8G2M - chains H and L of the 3 polymer chains in the assembly; structure by X-ray diffraction, 1.80 A resolution.

[Chain H]
Molecule: Heavy chain of humanized IgG
From: Mus musculus
Sequence (220 residues; row label = number of the first residue in the row; note: 1 number in that range is skipped by the numbering (no residue carries it; nothing is unmodelled there)):
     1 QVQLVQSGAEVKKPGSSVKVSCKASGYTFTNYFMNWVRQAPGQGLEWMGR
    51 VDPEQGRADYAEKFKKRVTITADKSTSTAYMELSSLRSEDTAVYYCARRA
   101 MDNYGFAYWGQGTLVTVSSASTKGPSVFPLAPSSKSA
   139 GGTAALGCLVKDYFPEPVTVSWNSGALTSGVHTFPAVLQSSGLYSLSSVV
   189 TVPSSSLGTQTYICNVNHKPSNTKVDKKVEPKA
Cystine bridges: Cys-22/Cys-96, Cys-146/Cys-202

[Chain L]
Molecule: Light chain of humanized IgG
From: Mus musculus
Sequence (202 residues; each row starts with the number of its first residue; note: 3 numbers in that range are skipped by the numbering (no residue carries them; nothing is unmodelled there)):
     9 PDFQSVTPKEKVTITCSAN
    31 GYMYWYQQKPDQSPKLWVHGTSNLASGVPSRFSGSGSGTDFTLTINSLEA
    81 EDAATYYCHHWSNTQWTFGGGTKVEIKRTVAAPSVFIFPPSDEQLKSGTA
   131 SVVCLLNNFYPREAKVQWKVDNALQSGNSQESVTEQDSKDSTYSLSSTLT
   181 LSKADYEKHKVYACEVTHQGLSSPVTKSFNRGE
Cystine bridges: Cys-24/Cys-88, Cys-134/Cys-194

[Interface between chain H and chain L]
Contacting residue pairs (65):
  Gln-39(H) with Gln-38(L), hydrogen bond; Tyr-87(L), hydrogen bond
  Gln-43(H) with Tyr-87(L)
  Gly-44(H) with Tyr-87(L)
  Leu-45(H) with Pro-44(L), hydrophobic; Tyr-87(L); Phe-98(L)
  Trp-47(H) with Gln-95(L); Trp-96(L); Phe-98(L)
  Arg-50(H) with Trp-91(L)
  Ala-61(H) with Gln-95(L)
  Glu-62(H) with Gln-95(L), hydrogen bond (backbone-side chain)
  Tyr-95(H) with Gln-38(L); Gln-42(L); Ser-43(L)
  Asn-103(H) with Leu-46(L); His-49(L)
  Tyr-104(H) with Tyr-34(L); Trp-96(L)
  Gly-105(H) with Tyr-34(L); Tyr-36(L)
  Phe-106(H) with Tyr-36(L), hydrogen bond (backbone-side chain); Leu-46(L); His-89(L); Trp-96(L)
  Ala-107(H) with Leu-46(L), hydrophobic
  Trp-109(H) with Ser-43(L); Pro-44(L)
  Gly-110(H) with Ser-43(L), hydrogen bond (backbone-side chain)
  Gln-111(H) with Ser-43(L)
  Val-127(H) with Glu-123(L)
  Phe-128(H) with Ser-121(L); Glu-123(L); Gln-124(L)
  Pro-129(H) with Ser-121(L)
  Leu-130(H) with Phe-118(L); Val-133(L), hydrophobic
  Ala-131(H) with Phe-118(L)
  Ala-143(H) with Phe-116(L), hydrophobic; Phe-118(L); Leu-135(L), hydrophobic
  Leu-147(H) with Ser-131(L)
  Lys-149(H) with Gln-124(L); Ser-131(L)
  His-170(H) with Asn-137(L); Asn-138(L), hydrogen bond; Ser-174(L), hydrogen bond
  Phe-172(H) with Leu-135(L), hydrophobic; Ser-162(L); Thr-164(L); Ser-174(L); Leu-175(L); Ser-176(L)
  Pro-173(H) with Ser-162(L), hydrogen bond (backbone-side chain); Val-163(L)
  Val-175(H) with Gln-160(L); Glu-161(L); Ser-162(L)
  Leu-176(H) with Gln-160(L), hydrogen bond (backbone-side chain)
  Gln-177(H) with Gln-160(L)
  Val-187(H) with Leu-135(L), hydrophobic
  Thr-189(H) with Asn-137(L)
  Lys-215(H) with Glu-123(L), salt bridge
  Lys-220(H) with Asp-122(L), salt bridge
Other interface residues (no listed pair), chain H (42 interface residues in all): Asn-35, Val-37, Gly-42, Glu-46, Thr-141, Leu-144, Ser-185
Other interface residues (no listed pair), chain L (35 interface residues in all): Pro-9, Thr-94

[Summary]
42 residues of chain H and 35 residues of chain L are in contact, with 9 hydrogen bonds and 2 salt bridges.
Among the polar pairs are Lys-215(H)/Glu-123(L), Lys-220(H)/Asp-122(L) and Gln-39(H)/Gln-38(L).
Here chain H is Heavy chain of humanized IgG and chain L is Light chain of humanized IgG, both from Mus
musculus. Entry 8G2M (The tumor activated anti-CTLA-4 monoclonal antibody XTX101 demonstrates tumor-growth
inhibition and tumor-selective pharmacodynamics in mouse models ...) was determined by X-ray diffraction (same
publication as 8G8N).
